4L5N - chains C and D of the 3 polymer chains in the assembly; structure by X-ray diffraction, 2.16 A resolution.

[Chain C (and D)]
Molecule: Early protein GP1B
Organism: Bacillus phage PZA
Notes: chain D of this document is another copy of the same molecule, construct and numbering; everything in this record applies to it too
Reference sequence: P06948 (VG1B_BPPZA); numbering as in UniProt (aligned over 2-56)
Chain sequence (55 residues; each row starts with the number of its first residue):
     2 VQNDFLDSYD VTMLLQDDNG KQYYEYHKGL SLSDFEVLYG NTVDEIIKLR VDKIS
Disordered / not traced: 2-6 (chain D: 2-6, 56)
Reported in the primary citation:
  - self-association interface (contacts with another copy of this molecule); pairs are residue here / residue on that copy: Tyr40-Glu37 (hydrogen bond)
  - contacts within the chain: Glu37-Gly41 (backbone contact)
  - mutagenesis - E37Q: unchanged binding to Uracil-DNA glycosylase
  - mutagenesis - Y40N: abolished binding to Uracil-DNA glycosylase

[How chain C and chain D interact]
Pairs across the interface - 29 pairs, chain C then chain D:
  Asp8(C) - Glu46(D)
  Tyr10(C) - Ile47(D)  hydrogen bond (side chain-backbone)
  Leu33(C) - Tyr40(D)
  Phe36(C) - Tyr40(D)
  Glu37(C) - Tyr40(D)  hydrogen bond
  Tyr40(C) - Leu33(D)
  Tyr40(C) - Phe36(D)  hydrophobic
  Tyr40(C) - Glu37(D)  hydrogen bond
  Glu46(C) - Asp8(D)
  Glu46(C) - Lys54(D)  salt bridge
  Ile47(C) - Tyr10(D)  hydrogen bond (backbone-side chain)
  Ile48(C) - Asp53(D)
  Ile48(C) - Lys54(D)  hydrogen bond (backbone-backbone)
  Lys49(C) - Val52(D)
  Lys49(C) - Asp53(D)
  Leu50(C) - Leu50(D)
  Leu50(C) - Arg51(D)
  Leu50(C) - Val52(D)  hydrogen bond (backbone-backbone)
  Arg51(C) - Lys49(D)
  Arg51(C) - Leu50(D)
  Arg51(C) - Arg51(D)
  Arg51(C) - Val52(D)
  Arg51(C) - Asp53(D)  salt bridge
  Val52(C) - Lys49(D)
  Val52(C) - Leu50(D)  hydrogen bond (backbone-backbone)
  Asp53(C) - Ile48(D)
  Asp53(C) - Lys49(D)  salt bridge
  Lys54(C) - Glu46(D)  salt bridge
  Lys54(C) - Ile48(D)  hydrogen bond (backbone-backbone)

[Overview]
Chain C and chain D each contribute 15 residues to their interface; the contacts include 8 hydrogen bonds and
4 salt bridges. Polar pairs include Glu46(C)-Lys54(D), Arg51(C)-Asp53(D) and Asp53(C)-Lys49(D). The paper
reports that Y40N of chain C abolishes binding to Uracil-DNA glycosylase; a self-association interface
involving Tyr40(C).
Chain C and chain D are both Early protein GP1B (Bacillus phage PZA); the structure, Crystallographic
Structure of HHV-1 Uracil-DNA Glycosylase complexed with the Bacillus phage PZA inhibitor protein p56, was
determined by X-ray diffraction.
